PDB entry 7TRJ | electron microscopy, 2.80 A resolution | chains D and C of the 10 polymer chains in the assembly

Chain D (and C):
Name: Translation initiation factor eIF-2B subunit beta
Source organism: Homo sapiens
Notes: chain C of this document is another copy of the same molecule, construct and numbering; everything in this record applies to it too
UniProtKB: P49770 (EI2BB_HUMAN); residue numbers follow UniProt; this construct covers 1-351
Chain sequence (351 residues; numbered 1 to 351; the number before each row is that of its first residue):
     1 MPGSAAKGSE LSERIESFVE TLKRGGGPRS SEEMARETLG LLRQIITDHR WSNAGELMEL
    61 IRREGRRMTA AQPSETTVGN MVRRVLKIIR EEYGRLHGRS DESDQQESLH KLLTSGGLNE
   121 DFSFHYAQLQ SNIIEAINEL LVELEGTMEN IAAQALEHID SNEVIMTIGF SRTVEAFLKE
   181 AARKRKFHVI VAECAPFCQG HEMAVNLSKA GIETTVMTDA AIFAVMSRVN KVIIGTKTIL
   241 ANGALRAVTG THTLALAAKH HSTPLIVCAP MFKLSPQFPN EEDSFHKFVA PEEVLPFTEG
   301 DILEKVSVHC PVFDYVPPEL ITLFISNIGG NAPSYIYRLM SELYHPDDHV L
Disordered / not traced: 1-7, 99-107, 114-119
Construct notes: engineered mutation Asp160 (His in P49770)
Swiss-Prot annotation at these positions:
  - natural variant: Val85 (V85E: In VWM2), Ala127 (A127V: Found in a patient with Rett syndrome-like phenotype; uncertain significance), Ser171 (S171F: In VWM2), Pro196 (P196S: In VWM2), Gly200 (G200V: In VWM2), Glu213 (E213G: In VWM2), Cys268 (C268Y: In VWM2), Lys273 (K273R: In VWM2), Val316 (V316D: In VWM2), Gly329 (G329V: In VWM2)
From the paper describing this entry:
  - mutagenesis - H160D: unchanged binding to Translation initiation factor eIF-2B subunit alpha
  - mutagenesis - H160D: abolished binding to ISRIB
  - mutagenesis - H160D: decreased catalytic activity
  - mutagenesis - H160D: decreased binding to eIF2
  - mutagenesis - H160D: unchanged binding to eIF2-P
  - mutagenesis - H160D: increased signaling
  - mutagenesis - H160D: unchanged expression
  - mutagenesis - H160D: decreased growth
  - conformationally variable residues (domain motion, loop rearrangement, side-chain flip): Glu139, Asp160, Arg228

How chain D and chain C interact:
Contacting residue pairs - 11 pairs, chain D then chain C:
  Asp160(D) - Arg228(C)  salt bridge
  Ser161(D) - Arg228(C)
  Arg228(D) - Asp160(C)  salt bridge
  Arg228(D) - Ser161(C)
  Arg228(D) - Asn230(C)
  Asn230(D) - Arg228(C)
  His260(D) - Ser262(C)  hydrogen bond (backbone-side chain)
  His261(D) - His261(C)
  His261(D) - Ser262(C)
  Ser262(D) - His260(C)  hydrogen bond (side chain-backbone)
  Ser262(D) - His261(C)
Interface residues without a listed pair, chain D (9 interface residues in all): Asn162, Glu163
Interface residues without a listed pair, chain C (9 interface residues in all): Asn162, Glu163
From the paper, about this interface:
  - pairs named by the authors: Arg228(D)-Glu163(C), Arg228(D)-Asp160(C), Arg228(C)-Glu163(D), Arg228(C)-Asp160(D)

In short:
Chain D and chain C each contribute 9 residues to their interface; the contacts include 2 hydrogen bonds and 2
salt bridges. Among the polar pairs are Asp160(D)-Arg228(C) and His260(D)-Ser262(C). The authors report
contacts between Arg228(D) and Glu163(C), Arg228(D) and Asp160(C) and Arg228(C) and Glu163(D) among others.
The paper reports that H160D of chain D abolishes binding to ISRIB; conformational variability at Glu139(D),
Asp160(D) and Arg228(D).
Chain D and chain C are both Translation initiation factor eIF-2B subunit beta (Homo sapiens); the structure,
The eukaryotic translation initiation factor 2B from Homo sapiens with a H160D mutation in the beta ..., was
determined by electron microscopy.
